5OSG - chains 2 and P of the 3 polymer chains in the assembly; structure by electron microscopy, 2.90 A resolution.

Chain 2:
Molecule: 18S rRNA
From: Leishmania donovani
Sequence (2205 nucleotides; row label = number of the first residue in the row):
     1 GAUCUGGUUGAUUCUGCCAGUAGUCAUAUGCUUGUUUCAAGGACUUAGCC
    51 AUGCAUGCCUCAGAAUCACUGCAUUUGCAGGAAUCUGCGCAUGGCUCAUU
   101 ACAUCAGACGUAAUCUGCCGCAAAAAUCUUGCGGUUUCCGCAAAAUUGGA
   151 UAACUUGGCGAAACGCCAAGCUAAUACAUGAACCAACCGGGUGUUCUCCA
   201 CUCCAGACGGUGGGCAACCAUCGUCGUGAGACGCCCAGCGAAUGAAUGAC
   251 AGUAAAACCAAUGCCUUCACUGGCAGUAACACCCAGCAGUGUUGACUCAA
   301 UUCAUUCCGUGCGAAAGCCGGCUUGUUCCGGCGUCUUUUGACGAACAACU
   351 GCCCUAUCAGCUGGUGAUGGCCGUGUAGUGGACUGCCAUGGCGUUGACGG
   401 GAGCGGGGGAUUAGGGUUCGAUUCCGGAGAGGGAGCCUGAGAAAUAGCUA
   451 CCACUUCUACGGAGGGCAGCAGGCGCGCAAAUUGCCCAAUGUCAAAACAA
   501 AACGAUGAGGCAGCGAAAAGAAAUAGAGUUGUCAGUCCAUUUGGAUUGUC
   551 AUUUCAAUGGGGGAUAUUUAAACCCAUCCAAUAUCGAGUAACAAUUGGAG
   601 GACAAGUCUGGUGCCAGCACCCGCGGUAAUUCCAGCUCCAAAAGCGUAUA
   651 UUAAUGCUGUUGCUGUUAAAGGGUUCGUAGUUGAACUGUGGGCUGUGCAG
   701 GUUUGUUCCUGGUCGUCCCGUCCAUGUCGGAUUUGGUGACCCAGGCCCUU
   751 GCAGCCCGUGAACAUUCAAAGAAACAAGAAACACGGGAGUGGUUCCUUUC
   801 CUGAUUUACGCAUGUCAUGCAUGCCAGGGGGCGUCCGUGAUUUUUUACUG
   851 UGACUAAAGAAGCGUGACUAAAGCAGUCAUUUGACUUGAAUUAGAAAGCA
   901 UGGGAUAACAAAGGAGCAGCCUCUAGGCUACCGUUUCGGCUUUUGUUGGU
   951 UUUAAAGGUCUAUUGGAGAUUAUGGAGCUGUGCGACAAGUGCUUUCCCAU
  1001 CGCAACCUCGGUUCGGUGUGUGGCGCCUUUGAGGGGUUUAGUGCGUCCGG
  1051 UACGAGCUCCGGUUCGUCCGGCCGUAACGCCUUUUCAACUCACGGCCUCU
  1101 AGGAAUGAAGGAGGGUAGUUCGGGGGAGAACGUACUGGGGCGUCAGAGGU
  1151 GAAAUUCUUAGACCGCACCAAGACGAACUACAGCGAAGGCAUUCUUCAAG
  1201 GAUACCUUCCUCAAUCAAGAACCAAAGUGUGGAGAUCGAAGAUGAUUAGA
  1251 GACCAUUGUAGUCCACACUGCCAAACGAUGACACCCAUGAAUUGGGGAUC
  1301 UUAUGGGCCGGCCUGCGGCAGGGUUUACCCUGUGUCCAGCACCGCGCCCG
  1351 CUUUUACCAACUUACGUAUCUUUUCUAUUCGGCCUUUACCGGCCACCCAC
  1401 GGGAAUAUCCUCAGCACGUUUUCUGUUUUUUCACGCGAAAGCUUUGAGGU
  1451 UACAGUCUCAGGGGGGAGUACGUUCGCAAGAGUGAAACUUAAAGAAAUUG
  1501 ACGGAAUGGCACCACAAGACGUGGAGCGUGCGGUUUAAUUUGACUCAACA
  1551 CGGGGAACUUUACCAGAUCCGGACAGGAUGAGGAUUGACAGAUUGAGUGU
  1601 UCUUUCUCGAUUCCCUGAAUGGUGGUGCAUGGCCGCUUUUGGUCGGUGGA
  1651 GUGAUUUGUUUGGUUGAUUCCGUCAACGGACGAGAUCCAAGCUGCCCAGU
  1701 AGAAUUCAGAAUUGCCCAUAGGAUAGCAAACUCAUCGGCGGGUUUUACCC
  1751 AACGGUGGGCCGCAUUCGGUCGAAUUCUUCUCUGCGGGAUUCCUUUGUAA
  1801 UUGCACAAGGUGAAAUUUUGGGCAACAGCAGGUCUGUGAUGCUCCUCAAU
  1851 GUUCUGGGCGACACGCGCACUACAAUGUCAGUGAGAACAAGAAAAACGAC
  1901 UUUUGUCGAACCUACUUGAUCAAAAGAGUGGGGAAACCCCGGAAUCACAU
  1951 AGACUCACUUGGGACCGAGGAUUGCAAUUAUUGGUCGCGCAACGAGGAAU
  2001 GUCUCGUAGGCGCAGCUCAUCAAACUGUGCCGAUUACGUCCCUGCCAUUU
  2051 GUACACACCGCCCGUCGUUGUUUCCGAUGAUGGUGCAAUACAGGUGAUCG
  2101 GACAGGCGGUGUUUUAUCCGCCCGAAAGUUCACCGAUAUUUCUUCAAUAG
  2151 AGGAAGCAAAAGUCGUAACAAGGUAGCUGUAGGUGAACCUGCAGCUGGAU
  2201 CAUUU
Unresolved in the structure: 1-193, 201-225, 234-253, 288-797, 805-807, 829-940, 952-2205

Chain P:
Name: 40S ribosomal protein S6
From: Leishmania donovani
Reference sequence: Q9NE83 (RS6_LEIMA); numbering as in UniProt (aligned over 1-249)
Chain sequence (249 residues; row label = number of the first residue in the row):
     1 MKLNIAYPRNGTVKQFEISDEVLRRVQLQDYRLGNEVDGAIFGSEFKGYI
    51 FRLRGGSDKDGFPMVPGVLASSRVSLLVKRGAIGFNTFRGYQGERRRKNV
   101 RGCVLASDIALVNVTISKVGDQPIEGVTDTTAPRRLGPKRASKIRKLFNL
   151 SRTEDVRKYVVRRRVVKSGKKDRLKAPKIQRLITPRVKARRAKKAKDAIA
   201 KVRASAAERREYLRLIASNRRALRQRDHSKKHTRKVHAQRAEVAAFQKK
Unresolved in the structure: 1-216

Chain 2 / chain P interface:
Pairs across the interface (24):
  A275(2) with Arg240(P), hydrogen bond to the phosphate
  G276(2) with Val236(P), phosphate contact; Arg240(P), salt bridge to the phosphate
  U277(2) with His228(P), salt bridge to the phosphate
  A278(2) with Arg224(P), salt bridge to the phosphate
  G286(2) with Ala217(P), hydrogen bond to the sugar; Ser218(P), sugar contact; Arg220(P), base contact; Arg221(P), base contact; Arg224(P), hydrogen bond to the base
  C287(2) with Ala217(P), sugar contact
  G819(2) with Arg221(P), salt bridge to the phosphate; Arg224(P), hydrogen bond to the base; Gln225(P), hydrogen bond to the base
  A821(2) with Arg221(P), hydrogen bond to the sugar; Gln225(P), hydrogen bond to the sugar
  U822(2) with Ala222(P), sugar contact; Gln225(P), base contact; Arg226(P), hydrogen bond to the sugar
  G823(2) with Arg226(P), salt bridge to the phosphate; Ser229(P), sugar contact
  C824(2) with Lys230(P), salt bridge to the phosphate
  A826(2) with Arg234(P), salt bridge to the phosphate
  G827(2) with Arg234(P), salt bridge to the phosphate
Also at the interface, not in a pair above, chain P (15 interface residues in all): His232

In short:
13 residues of chain 2 and 15 residues of chain P are in contact, with 8 hydrogen bonds and 8 salt bridges.
Among the polar pairs are G286(2)-Arg224(P), G819(2)-Arg224(P) and G819(2)-Gln225(P).
Chain 2 is 18S rRNA and chain P is 40S ribosomal protein S6, both from Leishmania donovani; the structure,
Structure of KSRP in context of Leishmania donovani 80S, was determined by electron microscopy together with
5OPT from the same study.
